5EGQ - chains C and D of the 4 polymer chains in the assembly; structure by X-ray diffraction, 2.50 A resolution.

[Chain C (and D)]
Protein: Phenylalanine-4-hydroxylase
Source organism: Rattus norvegicus
Notes: EC 1.14.16.1; chain D of this document is another copy of the same molecule, construct and numbering; everything in this record applies to it too
UniProt: P04176 (PH4H_RAT); residue numbers follow UniProt; this construct covers 1-453
Amino-acid sequence (453 residues; row label = number of the first residue in the row):
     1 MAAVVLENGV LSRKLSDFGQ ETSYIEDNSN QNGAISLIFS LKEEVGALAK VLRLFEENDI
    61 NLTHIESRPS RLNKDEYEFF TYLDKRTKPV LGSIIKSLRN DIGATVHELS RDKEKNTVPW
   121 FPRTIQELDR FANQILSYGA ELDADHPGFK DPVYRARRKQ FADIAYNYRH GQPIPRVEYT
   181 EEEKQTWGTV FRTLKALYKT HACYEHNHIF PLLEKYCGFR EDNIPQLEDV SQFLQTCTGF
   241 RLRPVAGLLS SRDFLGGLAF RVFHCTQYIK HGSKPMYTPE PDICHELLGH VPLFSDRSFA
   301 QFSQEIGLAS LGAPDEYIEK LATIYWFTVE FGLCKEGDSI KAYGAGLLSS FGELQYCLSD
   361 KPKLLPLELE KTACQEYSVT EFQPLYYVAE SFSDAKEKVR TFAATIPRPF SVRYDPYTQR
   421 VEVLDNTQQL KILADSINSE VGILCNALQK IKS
Disordered / not traced: 1-34, 84-86, 137-142, 450-453 (chain D: 1-31, 137-142, 450-453)
Construct notes: engineered mutation Lys270 (Arg in P04176)
Curated features (UniProtKB/Swiss-Prot):
  - binding site (Fe cation): His285, His290, Glu330
  - modified residue: Ala2 (N-acetylalanine), Ser16 (Phosphoserine)
Reported in the primary citation:
  - mutagenesis - R270K (Km > 0.5 M): abolished binding to L-Phe (citing earlier work)
  - post-translational modification sites: Ser16 (citing earlier work)

[Chain C / chain D interface]
Contacting residue pairs (26; chain C residue first):
  Leu72(C) with Gln449(D)
  Pro366(C) with Pro366(D), hydrophobic; Glu368(D)
  Glu368(C) with Lys335(D), salt bridge; Pro366(D)
  Glu370(C) with Lys335(D), salt bridge
  Glu390(C) with Glu368(D)
  Leu430(C) with Leu448(D)
  Lys431(C) with Gln449(D), hydrogen bond
  Ala434(C) with Val441(D); Leu444(D), hydrophobic; Cys445(D); Leu448(D), hydrophobic
  Asp435(C) with Cys445(D); Gln449(D), hydrogen bond
  Asn438(C) with Asn438(D); Val441(D)
  Val441(C) with Ala434(D); Ile437(D), hydrophobic; Asn438(D)
  Gly442(C) with Asn438(D)
  Cys445(C) with Ala434(D), hydrogen bond (side chain-backbone); Asp435(D)
  Leu448(C) with Leu430(D); Lys431(D)
  Gln449(C) with Lys431(D)
Also at the interface, not in a pair above, chain C (16 interface residues in all): Ile437
Also at the interface, not in a pair above, chain D (16 interface residues in all): Glu390, Gly442

[In short]
The chain C/chain D interface involves 16 residues from each chain, with 3 hydrogen bonds and 2 salt bridges.
Polar contacts include Glu368(C)-Lys335(D), Glu370(C)-Lys335(D) and Lys431(C)-Gln449(D). UniProt lists 3 Fe
cation-binding residues on chain C. From the paper: R270K of chain C abolishes binding to L-Phe; a
modification site at Ser16(C).
Both chains are Phenylalanine-4-hydroxylase (Rattus norvegicus). Entry 5EGQ (Structure of tetrameric rat
phenylalanine hydroxylase mutant R270K, residues 25-453) was determined by X-ray diffraction (same publication
as 5FGJ).
